Entry 8WVG (electron microscopy, 3.18 A resolution); this record covers chains H and L of the 3 polymer chains in the assembly.

[Chain H]
Molecule: FabH
From: Mus musculus
Sequence (336 residues; numbered -7 to 328; the number before each row is that of its first residue; numbers below 1 keep their minus sign (Gly-7 is residue -7)):
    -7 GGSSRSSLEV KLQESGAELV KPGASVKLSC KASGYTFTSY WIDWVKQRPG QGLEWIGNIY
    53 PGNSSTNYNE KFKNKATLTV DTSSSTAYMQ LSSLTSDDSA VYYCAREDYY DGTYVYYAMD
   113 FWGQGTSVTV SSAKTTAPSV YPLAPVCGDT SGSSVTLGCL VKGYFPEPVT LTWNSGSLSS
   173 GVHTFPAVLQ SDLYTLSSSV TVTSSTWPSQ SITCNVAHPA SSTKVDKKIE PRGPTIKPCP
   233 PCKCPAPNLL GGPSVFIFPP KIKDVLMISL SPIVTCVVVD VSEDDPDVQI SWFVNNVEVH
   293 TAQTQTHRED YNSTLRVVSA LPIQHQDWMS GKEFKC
Not modelled in the structure: -7 to 0, 225-328
Disulfide bonds: Cys22-Cys96, Cys151-Cys206

[Chain L]
Molecule: FabL
From: Mus musculus
Sequence (220 residues; row label = number of the first residue in the row; numbers below 1 keep their minus sign (Ala-5 is residue -5)):
    -5 AQAAELDIVM TQSQKFMSTS VGDRVSITCK ASQNVGTDVS WYQQKPGKSP KPLIYWASNR
    55 FTGVPDRFTG SRSGTDFTLT ISNVQSEDLA DYFCEQYSSY PLTFGAGTKL ELKRADAAPT
   115 VSIFPPSSEQ LTSGGASVVC FLNNFYPKDI NVKWKIDGSE RQNGVLNSWT DQDSKDSTYS
   175 MSSTLTLTKD EYERHNSYTC EATHKTSTSP IVKSFNRNEC
Not modelled in the structure: -5 to 0, 214
Disulfide bonds: Cys23-Cys88, Cys134-Cys194

[How chain H and chain L interact]
Pairs across the interface (64; chain H residue first):
  Val37(H) with Phe98(L), hydrophobic
  Gly44(H) with Ala100(L)
  Leu45(H) with Phe98(L)
  Trp47(H) with Tyr94(L); Leu96(L); Phe98(L)
  Asn50(H) with Tyr94(L), hydrogen bond
  Asn59(H) with Tyr94(L)
  Asn61(H) with Pro95(L)
  Tyr95(H) with Gln38(L), hydrogen bond
  Tyr102(H) with Tyr49(L); Trp50(L), hydrophobic
  Val107(H) with Trp50(L), hydrophobic
  Tyr108(H) with Tyr36(L); Trp50(L); Glu89(L), hydrogen bond; Tyr91(L), hydrophobic
  Tyr109(H) with Ser34(L); Tyr49(L); Trp50(L), hydrophobic; Phe55(L), hydrophobic; Tyr91(L)
  Met111(H) with Tyr36(L), hydrogen bond (backbone-side chain); Pro46(L); Glu89(L)
  Asp112(H) with Lys45(L); Pro46(L)
  Trp114(H) with Tyr36(L), hydrophobic; Ser43(L), hydrogen bond (backbone-side chain); Pro44(L); Lys45(L)
  Gly115(H) with Ser43(L)
  Tyr133(H) with Ser121(L); Glu123(L); Gln124(L); Ser127(L)
  Pro134(H) with Ser121(L); Glu123(L)
  Leu135(H) with Phe118(L), hydrophobic; Val133(L), hydrophobic
  Ala136(H) with Phe118(L)
  Pro137(H) with Phe118(L), hydrophobic
  Val138(H) with Ile117(L); Glu213(L)
  Cys139(H) with Glu213(L)
  Thr148(H) with Ser116(L); Phe118(L)
  Lys154(H) with Gln124(L)
  His175(H) with Asn138(L); Ser174(L)
  Phe177(H) with Phe135(L), hydrophobic; Ser162(L); Thr164(L); Ser174(L); Met175(L); Ser176(L)
  Pro178(H) with Ser162(L), hydrogen bond (backbone-side chain); Trp163(L)
  Val180(H) with Leu160(L), hydrophobic
  Gln182(H) with Leu160(L)
  Ser189(H) with Ser176(L), hydrogen bond
  Ser191(H) with Phe135(L); Asn137(L)
  Arg224(H) with Pro119(L), hydrogen bond (side chain-backbone)
Other interface residues (no listed pair), chain H (45 interface residues in all): Gln39, Gly42, Gln43, Glu46, Ala110, Phe113, Asp141, Leu149, Leu152, Leu181, Thr187, Ser190
Other interface residues (no listed pair), chain L (45 interface residues in all): Lys9, Phe87, Gly99, Pro120, Ser131, Asn161, Asp167, Phe209

[Summary]
Chain H and chain L each contribute 45 residues to their interface, with 8 hydrogen bonds. Polar contacts
include Asn50(H)-Tyr94(L), Tyr95(H)-Gln38(L) and Tyr108(H)-Glu89(L).
Chain H is FabH and chain L is FabL, both from Mus musculus; the structure, Human VMAT2 in complex with
tetrabenazine, was determined by electron microscopy, deposited together with 8WRD and 8WRE.
